3IAB - chains B and R of the 3 polymer chains in the assembly; structure by X-ray diffraction, 2.70 A resolution.

[Chain B]
Name: Ribonucleases P/MRP protein subunit POP7
From: Saccharomyces cerevisiae
Notes: EC 3.1.26.5; fragment: Pop7
UniProt: P38291 (POP7_YEAST); residues 1-140 here = UniProt positions 1-140
Sequence (140 residues; each row starts with the number of its first residue):
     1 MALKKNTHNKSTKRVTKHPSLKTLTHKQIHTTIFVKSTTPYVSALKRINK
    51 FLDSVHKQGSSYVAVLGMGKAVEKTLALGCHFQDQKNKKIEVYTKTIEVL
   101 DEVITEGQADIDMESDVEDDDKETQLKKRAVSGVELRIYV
Disordered / not traced: 1-13, 105-124
Modified / non-standard residues: Mse1 (selenomethionine); Mse68 (selenomethionine; parent Met); Mse113 (selenomethionine)
Metal / ion sites: Zn2+ site 1 near His18 (its only coordinating residue here); Zn2+ site 2: His26, His30; Zn2+ site 3 near His30 (its only coordinating residue here)
Swiss-Prot annotation at these positions:
  - modified residue: Ser115 (Phosphoserine)
What the authors report for this chain:
  - binding site for P3 domain of the RNA component of RNase MRP (chain R): Lys17 to Leu24, Asn49, Gly67, Lys86, Thr96, Arg129, Ser132
  - contacts within the chain: Ile33-Val65 (hydrophobic contact), Val65-Leu136 (hydrophobic contact)
  - Zn2+ coordination: His18, His26, His30
  - mutagenesis - L24M, L52M, L78M, C80M, L100M, L136M: unchanged binding to P3 domain of the RNA component of RNase MRP (chain R)

[Chain R]
Molecule: P3 domain of the RNA component of RNase MRP
Notes: EC 3.1.26.5; fragment: P3 domain; engineered mutation(s): circular permutation; A49C, A50C, U59G, U60G (yeast sequence numbering). See important note regarging nucleotide numbering in the model.
Sequence (46 nucleotides; each row starts with the number of its first residue):
    59 GGACUCAGUAAUAUGCUUUGGAAACGAAGCUUACAAAAUGGAGUCC

[Interface between chain B and chain R]
Residue-residue contacts - 66 pairs, chain B then chain R:
  Arg14(B) with A94(R), base contact
  Lys17(B) with A94(R), salt bridge to the phosphate
  His18(B) with C92(R), hydrogen bond to the base
  Pro19(B) with A91(R), phosphate contact
  Ser20(B) with A91(R), hydrogen bond to the base
  Lys22(B) with U90(R), sugar contact; A91(R), salt bridge to the phosphate
  Thr32(B) with U89(R), base contact
  Ile33(B) with U89(R), base contact
  Phe34(B) with U89(R), hydrogen bond to the sugar; U90(R), base contact; A91(R), sugar contact
  Val35(B) with A91(R), hydrogen bond to the sugar
  Lys36(B) with U89(R), phosphate contact; U90(R), salt bridge to the phosphate; A91(R), phosphate contact; C92(R), phosphate contact
  Ser37(B) with A68(R), sugar contact; C92(R), hydrogen bond to the phosphate; A93(R), hydrogen bond to the phosphate
  Thr38(B) with A68(R), sugar contact; A69(R), phosphate contact
  Thr39(B) with A68(R), sugar contact; U89(R), hydrogen bond to the phosphate
  Pro40(B) with A68(R), phosphate contact; A69(R), phosphate contact; G73(R), base contact; C88(R), sugar contact; U89(R), phosphate contact
  Tyr41(B) with A68(R), base contact; A71(R), stacking on the base
  Val42(B) with A71(R), sugar contact; U72(R), sugar contact; G73(R), base contact
  Ser43(B) with C88(R), hydrogen bond to the base; U89(R), hydrogen bond to the phosphate
  Leu45(B) with U72(R), base contact
  Lys46(B) with U72(R), base contact; G73(R), hydrogen bond to the base; C88(R), base contact
  Arg47(B) with C88(R), salt bridge to the phosphate; U89(R), salt bridge to the phosphate
  Asn49(B) with U72(R), hydrogen bond to the base
  Phe51(B) with U89(R), base contact
  Leu66(B) with A91(R), base contact
  Gly67(B) with A91(R), hydrogen bond to the base
  Mse68(B) with A91(R), hydrogen bond to the sugar; C92(R), sugar contact
  Gly69(B) with C92(R), sugar contact
  Lys70(B) with U67(R), salt bridge to the phosphate; A68(R), salt bridge to the phosphate; C92(R), hydrogen bond to the sugar; A93(R), phosphate contact
  Ala71(B) with A91(R), sugar contact
  Glu73(B) with A68(R), base contact
  Lys74(B) with A68(R), hydrogen bond to the sugar
  Lys86(B) with U72(R), hydrogen bond to the base
  Thr96(B) with A96(R), hydrogen bond to the base
  Ile97(B) with A91(R), base contact
  Val99(B) with C92(R), base contact
  Val103(B) with A94(R), base contact
  Arg129(B) with C92(R), hydrogen bond to the base
  Ala130(B) with A96(R), hydrogen bond to the sugar
  Val131(B) with C92(R), base contact; A96(R), base contact
  Ser132(B) with A96(R), hydrogen bond to the base
Also at the interface, not in a pair above, chain B (43 interface residues in all): Ile29, Ala77, Val134
Also at the interface, not in a pair above, chain R (15 interface residues in all): C74

[In short]
43 residues of chain B face 15 of chain R across their interface, with 20 hydrogen bonds, 7 salt bridges and 1
aromatic stacking contact. Polar contacts include His18(B)-C92(R), Ser20(B)-A91(R) and Ser43(B)-C88(R). From
the paper: a binding site for P3 domain of the RNA component of RNase MRP (chain R) at Lys17(B), Asn49(B) and
Gly67(B) among others; L24M, L52M and L78M of chain B, among others, leave binding to P3 domain of the RNA
component of RNase MRP (chain R) unchanged; 6 substitutions were tested in all.
Here chain B is Ribonucleases P/MRP protein subunit POP7 (Saccharomyces cerevisiae) and chain R is P3 domain
of the RNA component of RNase MRP. Entry 3IAB (Crystal structure of RNase P /RNase MRP proteins Pop6, Pop7 in
a complex with the P3 ...) was determined by X-ray diffraction.
